Entry 6RZX (X-ray diffraction, 1.00 A resolution); this record covers chain A.

Chain A:
Molecule: Carbonic anhydrase 2
Organism: Homo sapiens
Notes: EC 4.2.1.1
Reference sequence: P00918 (CAH2_HUMAN); residues 1-260 here = UniProt positions 1-260
Amino-acid sequence (260 residues; row label = number of the first residue in the row):
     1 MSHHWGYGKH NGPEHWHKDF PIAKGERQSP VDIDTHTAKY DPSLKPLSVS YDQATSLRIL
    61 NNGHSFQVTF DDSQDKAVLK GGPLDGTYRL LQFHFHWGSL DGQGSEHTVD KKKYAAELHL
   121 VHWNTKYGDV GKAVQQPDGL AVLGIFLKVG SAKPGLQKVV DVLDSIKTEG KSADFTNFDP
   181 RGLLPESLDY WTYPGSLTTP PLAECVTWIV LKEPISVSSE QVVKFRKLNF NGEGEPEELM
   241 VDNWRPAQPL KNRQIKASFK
Not modelled in the structure: 1-2
Differences from the reference sequence: conflict Ser65 (Ala in P00918), Gln67 (Asn in P00918), Thr69 (Glu in P00918), Leu91 (Ile in P00918), Val130 (Phe in P00918), Glu169 (Lys in P00918), Ala203 (Leu in P00918), Val223 (Leu in P00918)
Metal / ion sites: Zn2+: His94, His96, His119 (together with FBSA)
Ligand contacts: FBSA (KPQ; 1,1,2,2,3,3,4,4,4-nonakis(fluoranyl)butane-1-sulfonamide): Gln92, His94, His96, Glu106, His119, Val121, Leu140, Val142, Ser196, Leu197, Thr198, Thr199, Trp208
Swiss-Prot annotation at these positions:
  - active site: His64 (Proton donor/acceptor)
  - binding site (Zn(2+)): His94, His96, His119
  - binding site (substrate): Thr198, Thr199
  - site: Tyr7 (Fine-tunes the proton-transfer properties of H-64), Asn62 (Fine-tunes the proton-transfer properties of H-64), Gln92 (Involved in the binding of some activators, including histamine and L-histidine)
  - modified residue: Ser2 (N-acetylserine), Ser165 (Phosphoserine), Ser172 (Phosphoserine)

Overview:
Bound to chain A: FBSA. The Zn2+ site is built by His94, His96 and His119. UniProt lists active-site residue
His64, 3 Zn2+-binding residues and substrate-binding residues Thr198 and Thr199.
Chain A is Carbonic anhydrase 2 (Homo sapiens); the structure, Carbonic Anhydrase CAIX mimic in complex with
inhibitor FBSA, was determined by X-ray diffraction (same publication as 6S03).
